6VMD - chains F and g of the 9 polymer chains in the assembly; structure by electron microscopy, 4.53 A resolution (low resolution: residue-level contacts below are approximate; hydrogen-bond / salt-bridge calls are withheld).

# Chain F
Molecule: ATP synthase subunit beta, chloroplastic
Source organism: Spinacia oleracea
Notes: EC 7.1.2.2
UniProt: P00825 (ATPB_SPIOL); residue numbers follow UniProt; this construct covers 1-498
Chain sequence (498 residues; numbered 1 to 498; the number before each row is that of its first residue):
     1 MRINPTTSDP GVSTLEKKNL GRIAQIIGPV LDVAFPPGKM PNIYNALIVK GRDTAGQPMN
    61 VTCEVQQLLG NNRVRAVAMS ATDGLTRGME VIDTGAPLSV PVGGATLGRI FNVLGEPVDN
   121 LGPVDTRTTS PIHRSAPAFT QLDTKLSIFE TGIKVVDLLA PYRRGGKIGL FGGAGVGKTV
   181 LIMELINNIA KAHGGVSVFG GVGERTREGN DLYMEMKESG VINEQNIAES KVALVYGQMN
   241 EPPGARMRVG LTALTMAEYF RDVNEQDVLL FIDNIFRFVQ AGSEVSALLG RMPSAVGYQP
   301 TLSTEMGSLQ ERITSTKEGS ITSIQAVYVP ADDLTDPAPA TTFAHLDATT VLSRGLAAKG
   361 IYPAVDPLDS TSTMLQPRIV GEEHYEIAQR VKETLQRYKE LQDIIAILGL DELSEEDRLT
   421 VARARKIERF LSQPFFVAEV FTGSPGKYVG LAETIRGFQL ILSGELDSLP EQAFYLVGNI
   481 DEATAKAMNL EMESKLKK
Not modelled in the structure: 1-16, 497-498
Small-molecule neighbours:
  - ADP (adenosine-5'-diphosphate): G173, A174, G175, V176, G177, K178, T179, V180, E204, R205, E208, Y362, P363, F435, A438, F441
  - ATP (adenosine-5'-triphosphate): S372, T373, Y385

# Chain g
Molecule: ATP synthase gamma chain, chloroplastic
Source organism: Spinacia oleracea
UniProt: P05435 (ATPG_SPIOL); residues 1-364 here = UniProt positions 1-364
Chain sequence (364 residues; each row starts with the number of its first residue):
     1 MACSLSFSSS VSTFHLPTTT QSTQAPPNNA TTLPTTNPIQ CANLRELRDR IGSVKNTQKI
    61 TEAMKLVAAA KVRRAQEAVV NGRPFSETLV EVLYNMNEQL QTEDVDVPLT KIRTVKKVAL
   121 MVVTGDRGLC GGFNNMLLKK AESRIAELKK LGVDYTIISI GKKGNTYFIR RPEIPVDRYF
   181 DGTNLPTAKE AQAIADDVFS LFVSEEVDKV EMLYTKFVSL VKSDPVIHTL LPLSPKGEIC
   241 DINGKCVDAA EDELFRLTTK EGKLTVERDM IKTETPAFSP ILEFEQDPAQ ILDALLPLYL
   301 NSQILRALQE SLASELAARM TAMSNATDNA NELKKTLSIN YNRARQAKIT GEILEIVAGA
   361 NACV
Not modelled in the structure: 1-40, 364
Disulfide bonds: C240-C246

# How chain F and chain g interact
Residue-residue contacts (16; chain F residue first):
  M292(F) - G359(g)
  M292(F) - A360(g)
  M292(F) - C363(g)
  P293(F) - G359(g)
  S294(F) - I356(g)
  V296(F) - E355(g)
  D333(F) - A42(g)
  T335(F) - C41(g)
  D403(F) - S53(g)
  D403(F) - N56(g)
  D403(F) - T57(g)
  I407(F) - T57(g)
  L408(F) - I60(g)
  E412(F) - M64(g)
  E412(F) - R127(g)
  E412(F) - L129(g)
Also at the interface, not in a pair above, chain F (14 interface residues in all): G297, D332, E400, I404
Also at the interface, not in a pair above, chain g (17 interface residues in all): R319, M323, E352

# Summary
14 residues of chain F and 17 residues of chain g are in contact. Bound to chain F: ATP and ADP.
Chain F is ATP synthase subunit beta, chloroplastic and chain g is ATP synthase gamma chain, chloroplastic,
both from Spinacia oleracea; the structure, Chloroplast ATP synthase (C1, CF1), was determined by electron
microscopy (same publication as 6VM1, 6VM4, 6VMB, 6VMG, 6VOF, 6VOG and 8 further entries).
